7RU5 - chains C and B of the 7 polymer chains in the assembly; structure by electron microscopy, 3.60 A resolution.

# Chain C (and B)
Name: Spike glycoprotein
Source organism: Severe acute respiratory syndrome coronavirus 2
Notes: chain B of this document is another copy of the same molecule, construct and numbering; everything in this record applies to it too
UniProt: P0DTC2 (SPIKE_SARS2); residue numbers follow UniProt; this construct covers 1-1208
Amino-acid sequence (1280 residues; numbered 1 to 1280; the number before each row is that of its first residue):
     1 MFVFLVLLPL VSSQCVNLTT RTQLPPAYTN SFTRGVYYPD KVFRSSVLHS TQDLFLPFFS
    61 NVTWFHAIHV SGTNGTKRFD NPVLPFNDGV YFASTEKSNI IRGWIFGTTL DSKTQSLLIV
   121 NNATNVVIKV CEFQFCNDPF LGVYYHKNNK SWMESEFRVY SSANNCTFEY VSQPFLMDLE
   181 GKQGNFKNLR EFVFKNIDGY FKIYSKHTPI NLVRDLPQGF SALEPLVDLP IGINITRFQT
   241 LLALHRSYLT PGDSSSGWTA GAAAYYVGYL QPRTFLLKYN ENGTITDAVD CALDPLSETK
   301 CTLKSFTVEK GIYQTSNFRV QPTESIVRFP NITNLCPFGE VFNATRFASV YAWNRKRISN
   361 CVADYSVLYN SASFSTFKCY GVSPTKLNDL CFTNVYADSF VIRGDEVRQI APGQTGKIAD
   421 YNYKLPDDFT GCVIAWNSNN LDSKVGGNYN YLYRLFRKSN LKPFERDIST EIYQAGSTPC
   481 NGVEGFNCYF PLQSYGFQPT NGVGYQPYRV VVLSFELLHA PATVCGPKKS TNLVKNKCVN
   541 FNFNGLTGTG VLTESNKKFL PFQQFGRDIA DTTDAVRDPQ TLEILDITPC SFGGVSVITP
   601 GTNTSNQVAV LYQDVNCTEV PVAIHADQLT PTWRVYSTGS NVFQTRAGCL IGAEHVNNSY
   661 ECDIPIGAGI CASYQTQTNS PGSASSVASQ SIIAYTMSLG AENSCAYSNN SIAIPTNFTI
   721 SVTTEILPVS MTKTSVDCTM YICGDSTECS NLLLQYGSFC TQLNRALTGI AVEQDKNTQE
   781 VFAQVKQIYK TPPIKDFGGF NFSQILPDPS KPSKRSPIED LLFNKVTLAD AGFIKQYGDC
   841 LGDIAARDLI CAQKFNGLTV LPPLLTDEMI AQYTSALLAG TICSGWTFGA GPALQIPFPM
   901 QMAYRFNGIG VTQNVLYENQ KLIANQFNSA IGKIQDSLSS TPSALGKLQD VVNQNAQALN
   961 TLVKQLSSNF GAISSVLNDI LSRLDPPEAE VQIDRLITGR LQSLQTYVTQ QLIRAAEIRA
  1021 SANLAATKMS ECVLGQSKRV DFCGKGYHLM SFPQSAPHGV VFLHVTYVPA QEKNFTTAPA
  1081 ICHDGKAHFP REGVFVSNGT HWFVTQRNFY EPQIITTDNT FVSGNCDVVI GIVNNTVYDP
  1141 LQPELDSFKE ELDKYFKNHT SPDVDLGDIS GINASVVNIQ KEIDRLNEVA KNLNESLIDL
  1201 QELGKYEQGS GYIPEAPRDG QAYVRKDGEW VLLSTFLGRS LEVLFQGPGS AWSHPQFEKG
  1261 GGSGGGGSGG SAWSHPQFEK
Not modelled in the structure: 1-13, 71-75, 248-253, 619-636, 677-688, 1148-1280 (chain B: 1-13, 67-78, 144-152, 176-184, 248-253, 260-261, 388-394, 427-428, 516-521, 619-639, 677-688, 828-847, 1148-1280)
Differences from the reference sequence: engineered mutation Gly682 (Arg in P0DTC2), Ser683 (Arg in P0DTC2), Ser685 (Arg in P0DTC2), Cys705 (Val in P0DTC2), Pro817 (Phe in P0DTC2), Cys883 (Thr in P0DTC2), Pro892 (Ala in P0DTC2), Pro899 (Ala in P0DTC2), Pro942 (Ala in P0DTC2), Pro986 (Lys in P0DTC2), Pro987 (Val in P0DTC2); expression tag (1209-1280)
UniProt features mapped onto this chain:
  - region: Asn280 to Cys301 (Putative superantigen), Arg403 to Asp405 (Integrin-binding motif), Asn448 to Phe456 (Immunodominant HLA epitope recognized by the CD8+), Pro681, Ala684 (Putative superantigen), Ser816 to Tyr837 (Fusion peptide 1), Lys835 to Phe855 (Fusion peptide 2), Asp1163 to Glu1202 (Heptad repeat 2)
  - site: Arg815, Ser816 (Cleavage)
  - glycosylation: Asn17 (N-linked (GlcNAc...) (complex) asparagine), Asn61 (N-linked (GlcNAc...) (hybrid) asparagine), Asn74 (N-linked (GlcNAc...) (complex) asparagine), Asn122 (N-linked (GlcNAc...) (hybrid) asparagine), Asn149 (N-linked (GlcNAc...) (complex) asparagine), Asn165 (N-linked (GlcNAc...) (complex) asparagine), Asn234 (N-linked (GlcNAc...) (high mannose) asparagine), Asn282 (N-linked (GlcNAc...) (complex) asparagine), Thr323 (O-linked (GalNAc) threonine), Ser325 (O-linked (HexNAc...) serine), Asn331 (N-linked (GlcNAc...) (complex) asparagine), Asn343 (N-linked (GlcNAc...) (complex) asparagine), Asn603 (N-linked (GlcNAc...) (hybrid) asparagine), Asn616 (N-linked (GlcNAc...) (complex) asparagine), Asn657 (N-linked (GlcNAc...) (complex) asparagine), Thr676 (O-linked (GlcNAc...) threonine), Thr678 (O-linked (GlcNAc...) threonine), Asn709 (N-linked (GlcNAc...) (high mannose) asparagine), Asn717 (N-linked (GlcNAc...) (hybrid) asparagine), Asn801 (N-linked (GlcNAc...) (hybrid) asparagine) and 6 more in UniProt
Cystine bridges: Cys15-Cys136, Cys131-Cys166, Cys291-Cys301, Cys336-Cys361, Cys379-Cys432, Cys391-Cys525, Cys480-Cys488, Cys538-Cys590, Cys617-Cys649, Cys662-Cys671, Cys738-Cys760, Cys743-Cys749, Cys840-Cys851, Cys1032-Cys1043, Cys1082-Cys1126
Glycans and other covalent adducts: N-acetylglucosamine (NAG) linked to Asn17, Asn148, Asn282, Asn616, Asn709, Asn717, Asn801, Asn1074, Asn1098, Asn1134
Ligand contacts: N-acetylglucosamine (NAG; 2-acetamido-2-deoxy-beta-D-glucopyranose): Ile834, Lys835, Gln836, Tyr837
What the authors report for this chain:
  - mutagenesis - E484K: abolished binding to eCC6.30 variants

# Interface between chain C and chain B
Cross-chain cystine bridges: Cys883(C)-Cys705(B)
Contacting residue pairs (173):
  Tyr38(C) with Leu560(B); Phe562(B), hydrophobic
  Lys41(C) with Phe562(B); Gln563(B); Gln564(B), hydrogen bond (backbone-backbone); Phe565(B), hydrogen bond (backbone-backbone)
  Val42(C) with Gln563(B), hydrogen bond (backbone-side chain); Phe565(B); Arg567(B)
  Phe43(C) with Lys558(B); Phe559(B), hydrophobic; Gln563(B); Phe565(B), hydrogen bond (backbone-backbone); Gly566(B); Arg567(B), hydrogen bond (backbone-backbone)
  Cys166(C) with Arg357(B), hydrogen bond (backbone-side chain)
  Thr167(C) with Arg357(B), hydrogen bond (backbone-side chain)
  Phe168(C) with Asn360(B)
  Glu224(C) with Phe562(B)
  Pro225(C) with Phe562(B), hydrophobic
  Pro230(C) with Asn360(B)
  Gly283(C) with Leu560(B); Gln563(B), hydrogen bond (backbone-side chain)
  Thr284(C) with Leu560(B)
  Asp737(C) with Asn317(B), hydrogen bond; Arg319(B), salt bridge
  Met740(C) with Arg319(B); Phe592(B), hydrophobic
  Asp745(C) with Arg319(B), salt bridge
  Gln755(C) with Ser968(B); Asn969(B); Phe970(B), hydrogen bond (backbone-backbone); Gly971(B), hydrogen bond (side chain-backbone)
  Tyr756(C) with Phe970(B), hydrogen bond (side chain-backbone); Arg995(B)
  Gly757(C) with Gln965(B); Ser968(B)
  Ser758(C) with Thr961(B); Gln965(B), hydrogen bond
  Phe759(C) with Gln965(B)
  Gln762(C) with Thr961(B); Thr1006(B); Gln1010(B), hydrogen bond
  Arg765(C) with Gln957(B), hydrogen bond
  Lys786(C) with Gly700(B); Ala701(B), hydrogen bond (backbone-backbone)
  Gln787(C) with Ala701(B); Asn703(B), hydrogen bond
  Ile788(C) with Leu699(B); Gly700(B); Ala701(B), hydrogen bond (backbone-backbone); Glu702(B); Asn703(B), hydrogen bond (backbone-backbone)
  Tyr789(C) with Asn703(B); Ser704(B); Cys705(B)
  Lys790(C) with Glu702(B), salt bridge; Asn703(B), hydrogen bond (backbone-backbone)
  Lys795(C) with Tyr707(B)
  Asp796(C) with Tyr707(B), hydrogen bond (backbone-side chain); Asn709(B)
  Phe797(C) with Tyr707(B), hydrophobic
  Phe833(C) with Arg646(B)
  Ile834(C) with Gln613(B); Asp614(B); Val615(B); Arg646(B)
  Cys840(C) with Thr588(B)
  Leu841(C) with Asp586(B); Thr588(B)
  Gly842(C) with Asn556(B), hydrogen bond (backbone-backbone)
  Asp843(C) with Lys557(B), salt bridge
  Ile844(C) with Ser555(B); Lys557(B); Asp574(B); Ala575(B); Asp586(B); Ile587(B)
  Ala845(C) with Gly566(B); Arg567(B); Asp574(B), hydrogen bond (backbone-side chain); Ala575(B), hydrophobic
  Ala846(C) with Arg567(B)
  Arg847(C) with Arg567(B), hydrogen bond (backbone-backbone); Asp568(B), hydrogen bond (side chain-backbone); Ile569(B), hydrogen bond (side chain-backbone); Asp571(B), salt bridge
  Asp848(C) with Asp568(B); Ile569(B), hydrogen bond (backbone-backbone)
  Leu849(C) with Ile569(B), hydrophobic
  Cys851(C) with Pro589(B)
  Ala852(C) with Asp568(B)
  Lys854(C) with Pro589(B), hydrogen bond (side chain-backbone); Cys590(B); Ser591(B)
  Phe855(C) with Thr572(B); Pro589(B), hydrophobic
  Leu861(C) with Gln613(B)
  Pro862(C) with Ala647(B), hydrophobic
  Pro863(C) with Gly667(B); Ala668(B), hydrogen bond (backbone-backbone)
  Leu864(C) with Pro665(B), hydrophobic; Gly667(B); Ala668(B); Gly669(B), hydrogen bond (backbone-backbone); Ile670(B); Cys671(B), hydrophobic; Met697(B)
  Leu865(C) with Leu699(B), hydrophobic
  Thr866(C) with Arg646(B); Ala668(B); Gly669(B)
  Met869(C) with Gly669(B); Thr696(B); Met697(B), hydrophobic; Leu699(B)
  Gln872(C) with Leu699(B)
  Tyr873(C) with Leu699(B), hydrogen bond (side chain-backbone)
  Cys883(C) with Cys705(B), disulfide; Tyr707(B)
  Ser884(C) with Cys705(B)
  Trp886(C) with Tyr1047(B); Arg1107(B)
  Gly889(C) with Asp1041(B); Lys1045(B), hydrogen bond (backbone-side chain)
  Ala890(C) with Gly1046(B); Tyr1047(B), hydrophobic
  Pro892(C) with Glu1072(B)
  Leu894(C) with Ala713(B), hydrophobic; Pro715(B); Glu1072(B)
  Gln895(C) with Ala706(B); Ser711(B); Ile712(B); Ala713(B), hydrogen bond (backbone-backbone); Asn1074(B)
  Ile896(C) with Tyr707(B)
  Pro897(C) with Ser708(B); Asn709(B); Ser711(B); Thr1077(B)
  Phe898(C) with Tyr707(B), hydrogen bond (backbone-side chain)
  Met900(C) with Thr1077(B); Ala1078(B); Pro1079(B)
  Tyr904(C) with Gly1093(B), hydrogen bond (side chain-backbone); Val1094(B); Arg1107(B)
  Thr912(C) with Phe1121(B)
  Gln913(C) with Pro1090(B), hydrogen bond (side chain-backbone)
  Asn914(C) with Phe1089(B); Phe1121(B); Ser1123(B), hydrogen bond
  Tyr917(C) with Pro1079(B), hydrophobic; Phe1089(B), hydrophobic
  Glu918(C) with Ser1123(B); Gly1124(B); Val1128(B)
  Gln920(C) with Ile1130(B)
  Val963(C) with Ala570(B), hydrophobic
  Lys964(C) with Ala570(B); Asp571(B), salt bridge
  Asp994(C) with Arg995(B), salt bridge
  Arg1019(C) with Glu1017(B), salt bridge
  Thr1027(C) with Arg1039(B)
  Ser1030(C) with Val1040(B)
  Glu1031(C) with Arg1039(B), salt bridge
  Leu1034(C) with Val1040(B)
  Arg1039(C) with Arg1039(B)
  Glu1111(C) with Ser1123(B)
  Leu1141(C) with Leu1141(B), hydrophobic
  Glu1144(C) with Leu1141(B); Leu1145(B)
Interface residues without a listed pair, chain C (106 interface residues in all): Asp40, Arg44, His49, Asn282, Gly413, Thr739, Gln784, Tyr837, Asn856, Ile882, Ala893, Pro899, Lys921, Asn960, Gln1005, Thr1009, Leu1012, Ala1016, Gly1035, Leu1145
Interface residues without a listed pair, chain B (107 interface residues in all): Thr553, Glu554, Gln644, Thr645, Gly648, Ile666, Asn710, Ile714, Ala972, Pro987, Thr1009, Ile1013, Phe1042, Pro1069, Val1129

# Summary
Chain C and chain B form an interface of 106 and 107 residues respectively; the contacts include 1 disulfide
bond, 37 hydrogen bonds and 9 salt bridges. Polar contacts include Asp737(C)-Arg319(B), Asp745(C)-Arg319(B)
and Lys790(C)-Glu702(B). Bound to chain C: N-acetylglucosamine. The paper reports that E484K of chain C
abolishes binding to eCC6.30 variants.
Both chains are Spike glycoprotein (Severe acute respiratory syndrome coronavirus 2). Entry 7RU5 (CC6.30
fragment antigen binding in complex with SARS-CoV-2-6P-Mut7 S protein (non-uniform refinement)) was determined
by electron microscopy, deposited together with 7RU1, 7RU2 and 7RU8.
